PDB entry 1K6L | X-ray diffraction, 3.10 A resolution | chains M and H of the 3 polymer chains in the assembly

== Chain M ==
Protein: Photosynthetic reaction center M subunit
Organism: Rhodobacter sphaeroides
UniProt: P02953 (RCEM_RHOSH); residue numbers follow UniProt; this construct covers 1-307
Sequence (314 residues; row label = number of the first residue in the row):
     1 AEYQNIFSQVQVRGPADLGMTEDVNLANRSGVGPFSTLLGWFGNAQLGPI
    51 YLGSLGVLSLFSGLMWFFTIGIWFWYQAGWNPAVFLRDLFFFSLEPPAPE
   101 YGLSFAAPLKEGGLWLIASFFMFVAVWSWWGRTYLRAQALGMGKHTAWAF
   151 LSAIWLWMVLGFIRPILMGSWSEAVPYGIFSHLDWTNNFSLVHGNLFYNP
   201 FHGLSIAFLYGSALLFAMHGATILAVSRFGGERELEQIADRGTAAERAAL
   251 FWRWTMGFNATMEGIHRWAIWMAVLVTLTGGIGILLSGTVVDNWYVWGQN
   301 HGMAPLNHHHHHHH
Disordered / not traced: 303-314
Sequence notes: expression tag (308-314)
Bound ions: bacteriochlorophyll a Mg site 1 near His-182 (its only coordinating residue here); bacteriochlorophyll a Mg site 2 near His-202 (its only coordinating residue here); Fe ion: His-219, Glu-234, His-266 (shared with 2 residues of chain L)
Residues lining bound ligands:
  - bacteriochlorophyll a (BCL), molecule 1: Trp-66, Phe-67, Leu-89, Met-122, Trp-157, Leu-160, Val-175, Ile-179, His-182, Leu-183, Trp-185, Thr-186
  - bacteriochlorophyll a (BCL), molecule 2: Trp-66, Met-122, Val-126, Ala-153, Leu-156, Trp-157, Leu-160, Trp-185, Thr-186, Asn-187, Phe-189, Ser-190, Asn-195, Leu-196, Phe-197, His-202, Ser-205, Ile-206, Leu-209, Tyr-210, Val-276, Thr-277, Gly-280, Gly-281, Ile-284
  - bacteriochlorophyll a (BCL), molecule 3: Phe-197, Gly-203, Ile-206, Ala-207, Tyr-210, Gly-211, Leu-214
  - bacteriopheophytin a (BPH), molecule 1: Ser-59, Leu-60, Gly-63, Leu-64, Phe-67, Ala-125, Val-126, Trp-129, Thr-133, Thr-146, Ala-149, Phe-150, Ser-152, Ala-153, Ala-273, Val-274, Thr-277
  - bacteriopheophytin a (BPH), molecule 2: Tyr-210, Ala-213, Leu-214, Ala-217, Met-218, Trp-252, Thr-255, Met-256
  - speroidenone (SPN): Trp-66, Phe-67, Phe-68, Ile-70, Gly-71, Ile-72, Phe-74, Trp-75, Phe-85, Leu-89, Phe-105, Trp-115, Leu-116, Ser-119, Phe-120, Met-122, Phe-123, Trp-157, Met-158, Leu-160, Gly-161, Phe-162, Trp-171, Val-175, Tyr-177, Gly-178, Ile-179, His-182
  - ubiquinone-10 (U10): Leu-214, Leu-215, Met-218, His-219, Thr-222, Ile-223, Ala-245, Ala-248, Ala-249, Trp-252, Met-256, Phe-258, Asn-259, Ala-260, Thr-261, Met-262, Ile-265, Trp-268, Met-272

== Chain H ==
Protein: Photosynthetic reaction center H subunit
Organism: Rhodobacter sphaeroides
UniProt: P11846 (RCEH_RHOSH); residues 1-260 here = UniProt positions 1-260
Sequence (260 residues; each row starts with the number of its first residue):
     1 MVGVTAFGNFDLASLAIYSFWIFLAGLIYYLQTENMREGYPLENEDGTPA
    51 ANQGPFPLPKPKTFILPHGRGTLTVPGPESEDRPIALARTAVSEGFPHAP
   101 TGDPMKDGVGPASWVARRDLPELDGHGHNKIKPMKAAAGFHVSAGKNPIG
   151 LPVRGCDLEIAGKVVDIWVDIPEQMARFLEVELKDGSTRLLPMQMVKVQS
   201 NRVHVNALSSDLFAGIPTIKSPTEVTLLEEDKICGYVAGGLMYAAPKRKS
   251 VVAAMLAEYA
Disordered / not traced: 1-10, 251-260

== Interface between chain M and chain H ==
Pairs across the interface (105):
  Ala-1(M) / Lys-197(H)
  Tyr-3(M) / Gln-194(H)
  Asn-5(M) / Gln-194(H)
  Gln-9(M) / Met-193(H)
  Gln-9(M) / Val-196(H)  hydrogen bond (side chain-backbone)
  Gln-9(M) / Lys-197(H)
  Gln-9(M) / Val-198(H)  hydrogen bond (side chain-backbone)
  Val-10(M) / Val-142(H)  hydrophobic
  Val-10(M) / Ala-144(H)
  Val-10(M) / Lys-146(H)
  Gln-11(M) / His-141(H)
  Gln-11(M) / Val-142(H)
  Gln-11(M) / Ser-143(H)  hydrogen bond (backbone-backbone)
  Gln-11(M) / Ala-144(H)  hydrogen bond (backbone-backbone)
  Val-12(M) / Phe-140(H)  hydrophobic
  Val-12(M) / His-141(H)
  Val-12(M) / Ser-143(H)
  Val-12(M) / Val-169(H)  hydrophobic
  Val-12(M) / Gln-174(H)
  Arg-13(M) / Gly-139(H)
  Arg-13(M) / Phe-140(H)
  Arg-13(M) / His-141(H)  hydrogen bond (backbone-backbone)
  Arg-13(M) / Gln-174(H)
  Gly-14(M) / Gly-139(H)
  Gly-14(M) / Phe-140(H)
  Gly-14(M) / Gln-174(H)  hydrogen bond (backbone-side chain)
  Pro-15(M) / Ala-138(H)
  Pro-15(M) / Gly-139(H)
  Pro-15(M) / Phe-140(H)
  Pro-15(M) / Gln-174(H)  hydrogen bond (backbone-side chain)
  Asp-17(M) / Pro-172(H)
  Met-20(M) / Gly-125(H)
  Met-20(M) / His-126(H)
  Thr-37(M) / Ala-144(H)
  Trp-41(M) / Ala-144(H)  hydrophobic
  Trp-41(M) / Gly-145(H)
  Asn-44(M) / Glu-173(H)
  Phe-201(M) / Ala-16(H)
  Phe-201(M) / Ile-17(H)  hydrophobic
  Leu-204(M) / Ile-17(H)  hydrophobic
  Leu-204(M) / Trp-21(H)  hydrophobic
  Ser-227(M) / Gln-194(H)
  Arg-228(M) / Gln-194(H)
  Arg-228(M) / Met-195(H)
  Arg-228(M) / Cys-234(H)  hydrogen bond (backbone-side chain)
  Arg-228(M) / Leu-241(H)
  Phe-229(M) / Cys-234(H)  hydrophobic
  Phe-229(M) / Ala-238(H)  hydrophobic
  Glu-232(M) / Met-175(H)
  Glu-232(M) / Arg-177(H)  salt bridge
  Arg-233(M) / Glu-122(H)  salt bridge
  Arg-233(M) / Ile-131(H)
  Arg-233(M) / Arg-177(H)
  Arg-233(M) / Leu-227(H)
  Arg-233(M) / Glu-230(H)  salt bridge
  Glu-236(M) / Arg-117(H)  hydrogen bond (backbone-side chain)
  Glu-236(M) / Arg-118(H)  salt bridge
  Glu-236(M) / Glu-122(H)
  Glu-236(M) / Leu-227(H)
  Gln-237(M) / Arg-117(H)
  Ile-238(M) / Leu-73(H)
  Ala-239(M) / Leu-73(H)
  Asp-240(M) / Arg-117(H)  hydrogen bond (backbone-side chain)
  Asp-240(M) / Arg-118(H)  salt bridge
  Asp-240(M) / Leu-227(H)
  Arg-241(M) / Glu-38(H)  salt bridge
  Arg-241(M) / Glu-79(H)  salt bridge
  Arg-241(M) / Val-115(H)
  Arg-241(M) / Arg-117(H)
  Gly-242(M) / Val-115(H)
  Gly-242(M) / Arg-117(H)
  Gly-242(M) / Asp-231(H)
  Thr-243(M) / Ser-113(H)
  Thr-243(M) / Val-115(H)
  Thr-243(M) / Asp-231(H)  hydrogen bond (backbone-side chain)
  Glu-246(M) / Val-115(H)
  Arg-247(M) / Pro-111(H)  hydrogen bond (side chain-backbone)
  Arg-247(M) / Ala-112(H)
  Arg-247(M) / Ser-113(H)  hydrogen bond (side chain-backbone)
  Arg-247(M) / Gly-235(H)
  Arg-253(M) / Leu-42(H)
  Phe-258(M) / Gln-32(H)
  Asn-259(M) / Asn-35(H)
  Ala-260(M) / Asn-35(H)
  Thr-261(M) / Glu-34(H)
  Thr-261(M) / Asn-35(H)  hydrogen bond (backbone-side chain)
  Thr-261(M) / Glu-38(H)
  Glu-263(M) / Lys-62(H)  salt bridge
  Glu-263(M) / Phe-64(H)
  Gly-264(M) / Asn-35(H)
  Ile-265(M) / Asn-35(H)  hydrogen bond (backbone-side chain)
  Arg-267(M) / Tyr-30(H)  hydrogen bond
  Arg-267(M) / Leu-31(H)
  Arg-267(M) / Lys-62(H)
  Trp-268(M) / Leu-31(H)  hydrophobic
  Trp-268(M) / Asn-35(H)
  Trp-271(M) / Leu-31(H)
  Thr-279(M) / Phe-20(H)
  Val-290(M) / Leu-12(H)  hydrophobic
  Val-291(M) / Ala-13(H)  hydrophobic
  Trp-297(M) / Asp-11(H)  hydrogen bond
  Trp-297(M) / Ala-13(H)
  Trp-297(M) / Ser-14(H)
  His-301(M) / Ser-14(H)  hydrogen bond (backbone-side chain)
  Gly-302(M) / Asp-11(H)
Other interface residues (no listed pair), chain M (55 interface residues in all): Glu-2, Phe-35, Pro-200, Phe-208, Leu-275, Leu-286
Other interface residues (no listed pair), chain H (71 interface residues in all): Phe-23, Leu-24, Leu-27, Ile-28, Arg-37, Gly-39, Leu-66, Gly-110, Lys-130, Met-134, Pro-148, Ile-167, Ala-176, Pro-192

== Summary ==
The interface between chain M and chain H involves 55 residues on one side and 71 on the other, with 18
hydrogen bonds and 8 salt bridges. Polar contacts include Glu-232(M)/Arg-177(H), Arg-233(M)/Glu-122(H) and
Arg-233(M)/Glu-230(H).
Chain M is Photosynthetic reaction center M subunit and chain H is Photosynthetic reaction center H subunit,
both from Rhodobacter sphaeroides; the structure, Photosynethetic Reaction Center from Rhodobacter
sphaeroides, was determined by X-ray diffraction, deposited together with 1K6N.
